Entry 6KDZ (X-ray diffraction, 3.10 A resolution); this record covers chain A.

Chain A:
Molecule: cAMP and cAMP-inhibited cGMP 3', 5'-cyclic phosphodiesterase 10A
Organism: Homo sapiens
Notes: EC 3.1.4.17, 3.1.4.35
UniProtKB: Q9Y233 (PDE10_HUMAN), isoform Q9Y233-2; numbering as in UniProt (aligned over 449-789)
Chain sequence (345 residues; each row starts with the number of its first residue):
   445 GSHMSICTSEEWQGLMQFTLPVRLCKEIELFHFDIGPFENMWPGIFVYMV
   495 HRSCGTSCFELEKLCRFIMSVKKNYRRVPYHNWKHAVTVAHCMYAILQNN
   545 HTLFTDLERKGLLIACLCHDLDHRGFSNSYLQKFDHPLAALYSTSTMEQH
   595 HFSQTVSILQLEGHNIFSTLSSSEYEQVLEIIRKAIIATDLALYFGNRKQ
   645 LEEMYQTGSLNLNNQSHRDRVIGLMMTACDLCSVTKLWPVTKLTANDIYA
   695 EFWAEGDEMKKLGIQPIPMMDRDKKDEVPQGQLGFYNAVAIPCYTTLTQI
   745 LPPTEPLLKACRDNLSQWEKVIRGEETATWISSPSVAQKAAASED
Disordered / not traced: 445-446, 771-789
Construct notes: expression tag (445-448)
Ion coordination: Zn2+: His529, His563, Asp564, Asp674; Mg2+ near Asp564 (its only coordinating residue here)
Residues lining bound ligands: D79 (4-[2-(5,7-dimethyl-[1,2,4]triazolo[1,5-a]pyrimidin-2-yl)ethyl]-3,7,8,10-tetrazatricyclo[7.4.0.02,7]trideca-1,3,5,8,10,12-hexaen-6-ol): Tyr524, Leu635, Leu675, Ser677, Val678, Ile692, Tyr693, Phe696, Pro712, Met713, Lys718, Glu721, Val722, Gly725, Gln726, Phe729
UniProt features mapped onto this chain:
  - binding site (3',5'-cyclic AMP): Gln659

In short:
Chain A binds compound D79. The Zn2+ site is built by His529, His563, Asp564 and Asp674. UniProt lists residue
binding 3',5'-cyclic AMP Gln659.
Chain A is cAMP and cAMP-inhibited cGMP 3', 5'-cyclic phosphodiesterase 10A (Homo sapiens); the structure,
Crystal structure of PDE10A in complex with a triazolopyrimidine inhibitor, was determined by X-ray
diffraction together with 6KDX and 6KE0 from the same study.
